Entry 5TRS (X-ray diffraction, 3.08 A resolution); this record covers chains R and S of the 28 polymer chains in the assembly.

== Chain R (and S) ==
Protein: Proteasome subunit alpha
From: Mycobacterium tuberculosis
Notes: EC 3.4.25.1; chain S of this document is another copy of the same molecule, construct and numbering; everything in this record applies to it too
Reference sequence: A5U4D5 (PSA_MYCTA); numbering as in UniProt (aligned over 10-248)
Sequence (240 residues; numbered 9 to 248; the number before each row is that of its first residue):
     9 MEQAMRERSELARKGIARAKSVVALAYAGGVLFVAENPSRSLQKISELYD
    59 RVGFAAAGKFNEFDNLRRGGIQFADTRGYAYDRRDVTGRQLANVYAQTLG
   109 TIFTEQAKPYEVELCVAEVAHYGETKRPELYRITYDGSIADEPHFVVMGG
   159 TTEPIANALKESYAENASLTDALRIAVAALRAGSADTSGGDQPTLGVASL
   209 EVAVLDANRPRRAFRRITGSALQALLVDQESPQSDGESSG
Not modelled in the structure: 193-202, 235-248 (chain S: 193-202, 237-248)
Construct notes: initiating methionine (9)

== Interface between chain R and chain S ==
Residue-residue contacts - 31 pairs, chain R then chain S:
  Met9(R) - Glu15(S)  hydrogen bond (backbone-side chain)
  Met9(R) - Arg16(S)
  Met9(R) - Leu19(S)  hydrophobic
  Met9(R) - Ala115(S)
  Glu10(R) - Glu15(S)  hydrogen bond (backbone-side chain)
  Glu10(R) - Lys22(S)  salt bridge
  Gln11(R) - Glu15(S)
  Met13(R) - Leu19(S)  hydrophobic
  Met13(R) - Lys116(S)
  Arg97(R) - Ser49(S)  hydrogen bond (side chain-backbone)
  Arg97(R) - Gln51(S)
  Asn101(R) - Phe68(S)
  Asn101(R) - Asp72(S)  hydrogen bond
  Asn101(R) - Arg76(S)
  Ala104(R) - Asn69(S)
  Gln105(R) - Asn73(S)  hydrogen bond
  Gly108(R) - Asn69(S)
  Thr112(R) - Ala115(S)
  Thr112(R) - Lys116(S)
  Glu113(R) - Gln114(S)
  Glu113(R) - Ala115(S)
  Glu137(R) - Arg48(S)
  Tyr139(R) - Ser49(S)  hydrogen bond
  Asp144(R) - Lys67(S)  salt bridge
  Gly145(R) - Asn69(S)
  Ser146(R) - Lys67(S)
  Ile147(R) - Leu50(S)  hydrophobic
  Ile147(R) - Phe68(S)  hydrophobic
  Asp149(R) - Ser47(S)  hydrogen bond
  Asp149(R) - Arg48(S)  salt bridge
  Asp149(R) - Ser49(S)  hydrogen bond
Interface residues without a listed pair, chain R (19 interface residues in all): Pro136
Interface residues without a listed pair, chain S (20 interface residues in all): Glu18, Pro117

== Summary ==
19 residues of chain R face 20 of chain S across their interface, with 8 hydrogen bonds and 3 salt bridges.
Polar pairs include Glu10(R)-Lys22(S), Asp144(R)-Lys67(S) and Asp149(R)-Arg48(S).
Both chains are Proteasome subunit alpha (Mycobacterium tuberculosis). Entry 5TRS (Structure of Mycobacterium
tuberculosis proteasome in complex with N,C-capped dipeptide PKS2144) was determined by X-ray diffraction,
deposited together with 5THO, 5TRG, 5TRR, 5TRY and 5TS0.
